PDB entry 9CA9 | electron microscopy, 3.56 A resolution | chains I and J of the 10 polymer chains in the assembly

[Chain I]
Molecule: RuvB-like 1
Organism: Homo sapiens
Notes: EC 3.6.4.12
Reference sequence: Q9Y265 (RUVB1_HUMAN); numbering as in UniProt (aligned over 1-456)
Sequence (456 residues; numbered 1 to 456; the number before each row is that of its first residue):
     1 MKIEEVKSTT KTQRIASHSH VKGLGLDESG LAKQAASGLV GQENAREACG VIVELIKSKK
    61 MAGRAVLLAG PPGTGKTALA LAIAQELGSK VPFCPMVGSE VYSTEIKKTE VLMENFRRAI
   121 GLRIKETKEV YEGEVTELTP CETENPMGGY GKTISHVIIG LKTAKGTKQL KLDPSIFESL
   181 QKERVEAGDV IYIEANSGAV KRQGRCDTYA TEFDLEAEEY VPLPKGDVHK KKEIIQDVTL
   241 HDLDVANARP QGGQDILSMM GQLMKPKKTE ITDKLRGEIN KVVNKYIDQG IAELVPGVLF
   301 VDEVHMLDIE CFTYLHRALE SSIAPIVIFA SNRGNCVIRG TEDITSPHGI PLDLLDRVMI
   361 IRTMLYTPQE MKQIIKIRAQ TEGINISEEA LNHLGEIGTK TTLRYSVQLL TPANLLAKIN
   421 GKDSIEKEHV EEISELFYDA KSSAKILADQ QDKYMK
Unresolved in the structure: 1-11, 144-152
Residues lining bound ligands: ADP (adenosine-5'-diphosphate): S17, H18, H20, V21, G38, L39, V40, Q42, P71, P72, G73, T74, G75, K76, T77, A78, Y366, I374, R404
Curated features (UniProtKB/Swiss-Prot):
  - binding site (ATP): G70 to T77
  - modified residue: K453 (N6-acetyllysine)
  - cross-link (Glycyl lysine isopeptide (Lys-Gly)): K2 (interchain with G-Cter in SUMO2), K225 (interchain with G-Cter in SUMO1), K445 (interchain with G-Cter in SUMO2)
  - mutagenesis: K76 (K76M: No effect on interaction with NOPCHAP1), D302 (D302N: Abolishes ATPase activity; inhibition of MYC- and CTNNB1-mediated transformation), E303 (E303Q: Reduces ATPase activity. Decreases interaction with NOPCHAP1. No effect on formation of RUVBL1-RUVBL2 heteromeric complex)

[Chain J]
Molecule: RuvB-like 2
Organism: Homo sapiens
Notes: EC 3.6.4.12
Reference sequence: Q9Y230 (RUVB2_HUMAN); numbering as in UniProt (aligned over 1-463)
Sequence (463 residues; each row starts with the number of its first residue):
     1 MATVTATTKV PEIRDVTRIE RIGAHSHIRG LGLDDALEPR QASQGMVGQL AARRAAGVVL
    61 EMIREGKIAG RAVLIAGQPG TGKTAIAMGM AQALGPDTPF TAIAGSEIFS LEMSKTEALT
   121 QAFRRSIGVR IKEETEIIEG EVVEIQIDRP ATGTGSKVGK LTLKTTEMET IYDLGTKMIE
   181 SLTKDKVQAG DVITIDKATG KISKLGRSFT RARDYDAMGS QTKFVQCPDG ELQKRKEVVH
   241 TVSLHEIDVI NSRTQGFLAL FSGDTGEIKS EVREQINAKV AEWREEGKAE IIPGVLFIDE
   301 VHMLDIESFS FLNRALESDM APVLIMATNR GITRIRGTSY QSPHGIPIDL LDRLLIVSTT
   361 PYSEKDTKQI LRIRCEEEDV EMSEDAYTVL TRIGLETSLR YAIQLITAAS LVCRKRKGTE
   421 VQVDDIKRVY SLFLDESRST QYMKEYQDAF LFNELKGETM DTS
Unresolved in the structure: 1-15, 150-156, 210-223, 455-463
Ion coordination: Mg2+: T84 (together with ADP)
Residues lining bound ligands:
  - ADP (adenosine-5'-diphosphate), molecule 1: A24, H25, H27, I28, G45, M46, V47, Q78, P79, G80, T81, G82, K83, T84, A85, Y362, I370, L399, R400, I403
  - ADP, molecule 2: R314, E317, R353
Curated features (UniProtKB/Swiss-Prot):
  - binding site (ATP): G77 to T84
  - modified residue: A2 (N-acetylalanine), S437 (Phosphoserine)
  - cross-link (Glycyl lysine isopeptide (Lys-Gly)): K9 (interchain with G-Cter in SUMO2), K444 (interchain with G-Cter in SUMO2), K456 (interchain with G-Cter in SUMO2)
  - mutagenesis: K83 (K83M: No effect on interaction with NOPCHAP1), D299 (D299N: Abolishes ATPase activity), E300 (E300Q: Reduces ATPase activity. Decreases interaction with NOPCHAP1. No effect on formation of RUVBL1-RUVBL2 heteromeric complex)

[How chain I and chain J interact]
Pairs across the interface (132; chain I residue first):
  T12(I) - D319(J)
  Q13(I) - R284(J)
  R14(I) - G66(J)
  R14(I) - K67(J)
  R14(I) - I68(J)
  R14(I) - A69(J)
  R14(I) - I127(J)
  R14(I) - P293(J)
  R14(I) - D319(J)  hydrogen bond (side chain-backbone)
  R14(I) - M320(J)
  R14(I) - A321(J)  hydrogen bond (side chain-backbone)
  I15(I) - K67(J)  hydrogen bond (backbone-backbone)
  I15(I) - I68(J)  hydrophobic
  I15(I) - A69(J)  hydrogen bond (backbone-backbone)
  A16(I) - E317(J)
  A16(I) - D319(J)
  S17(I) - E317(J)
  H18(I) - E317(J)  salt bridge
  T77(I) - R314(J)  hydrogen bond
  T77(I) - E317(J)
  V97(I) - R314(J)
  S99(I) - T116(J)
  S99(I) - E307(J)  hydrogen bond (side chain-backbone)
  S99(I) - F311(J)
  E100(I) - F311(J)
  Y102(I) - S114(J)
  Y102(I) - E307(J)
  S103(I) - E267(J)  hydrogen bond
  T104(I) - E112(J)
  T104(I) - M113(J)
  T104(I) - S114(J)
  T104(I) - E267(J)  hydrogen bond (backbone-side chain)
  E105(I) - G266(J)
  E105(I) - E267(J)  hydrogen bond (side chain-backbone)
  R118(I) - S270(J)  hydrogen bond
  R118(I) - E271(J)  salt bridge
  F213(I) - D173(J)
  F213(I) - L174(J)
  F213(I) - G175(J)
  D214(I) - Y172(J)
  D214(I) - D173(J)  hydrogen bond (backbone-backbone)
  L215(I) - I138(J)  hydrophobic
  L215(I) - D173(J)  hydrogen bond (backbone-backbone)
  L215(I) - L174(J)
  L215(I) - G175(J)  hydrogen bond (backbone-backbone)
  L215(I) - M178(J)
  L215(I) - K197(J)
  E216(I) - G175(J)
  E216(I) - T176(J)  hydrogen bond (side chain-backbone)
  E216(I) - M178(J)
  E216(I) - K197(J)
  A217(I) - K177(J)
  A217(I) - M178(J)
  A217(I) - K197(J)
  A217(I) - A198(J)
  A217(I) - T199(J)
  A217(I) - G200(J)
  E218(I) - K177(J)  salt bridge
  E218(I) - A198(J)
  H241(I) - E271(J)  salt bridge
  D242(I) - E271(J)
  K265(I) - E112(J)  salt bridge
  K265(I) - D264(J)
  K265(I) - G266(J)
  P266(I) - R253(J)
  K268(I) - E267(J)  salt bridge
  K268(I) - K269(J)
  D302(I) - R314(J)  salt bridge
  E303(I) - R314(J)  salt bridge
  M306(I) - I306(J)  hydrophobic
  M306(I) - E307(J)
  M306(I) - S310(J)  hydrogen bond
  R333(I) - D349(J)  salt bridge
  R339(I) - I306(J)
  R339(I) - E307(J)  salt bridge
  R339(I) - G337(J)  hydrogen bond (side chain-backbone)
  E382(I) - I68(J)
  T402(I) - D352(J)  hydrogen bond
  R404(I) - D352(J)
  R404(I) - R353(J)
  Y405(I) - L355(J)  hydrophobic
  Q408(I) - R71(J)  hydrogen bond (backbone-side chain)
  Q408(I) - D352(J)
  Q408(I) - R353(J)  hydrogen bond (side chain-backbone)
  Q408(I) - L354(J)
  Q408(I) - L355(J)
  L409(I) - L355(J)  hydrophobic
  T411(I) - M62(J)
  T411(I) - I68(J)
  P412(I) - V58(J)  hydrophobic
  L415(I) - V58(J)
  L415(I) - E61(J)
  L415(I) - M62(J)
  L415(I) - E65(J)
  L416(I) - R54(J)
  I419(I) - D35(J)
  I419(I) - A36(J)  hydrophobic
  I419(I) - L37(J)  hydrophobic
  E432(I) - R54(J)  salt bridge
  L436(I) - A51(J)
  L436(I) - R54(J)
  L436(I) - A55(J)
  F437(I) - A55(J)
  F437(I) - V59(J)  hydrophobic
  F437(I) - L355(J)  hydrophobic
  F437(I) - I356(J)
  F437(I) - V357(J)  hydrophobic
  Y438(I) - I356(J)  hydrogen bond (backbone-backbone)
  Y438(I) - S358(J)
  D439(I) - I356(J)
  A440(I) - I348(J)  hydrophobic
  S443(I) - H344(J)  hydrogen bond
  S443(I) - I356(J)
  A444(I) - P343(J)  hydrophobic
  L447(I) - R330(J)
  L447(I) - G331(J)
  L447(I) - P343(J)
  L447(I) - H344(J)
  Q450(I) - Q78(J)  hydrogen bond
  K453(I) - Q78(J)
  K453(I) - P79(J)
  Y454(I) - G77(J)
  Y454(I) - Q78(J)
  Y454(I) - N329(J)
  Y454(I) - G331(J)
  M455(I) - P79(J)  hydrophobic
  M455(I) - N329(J)  hydrogen bond (backbone-backbone)
  M455(I) - R330(J)
  M455(I) - G331(J)  hydrogen bond (backbone-backbone)
  M455(I) - T333(J)
  K456(I) - R330(J)  hydrogen bond (backbone-side chain)
  K456(I) - T333(J)  hydrogen bond (backbone-side chain)
Interface residues without a listed pair, chain I (64 interface residues in all): R202, E219, Q262, C336, V337, I433, I446
Interface residues without a listed pair, chain J (80 interface residues in all): G70, L161, I195, T254, T265, L316, S318, P322, Y340, L351

[Overview]
Chain I and chain J form an interface of 64 and 80 residues respectively, with 26 hydrogen bonds and 11 salt
bridges. Polar pairs include H18(I)-E317(J), R118(I)-E271(J) and E218(I)-K177(J). One ADP molecule is bound
between chain I and chain J. Ligands of chain J: ADP.
Here chain I is RuvB-like 1 and chain J is RuvB-like 2, both from Homo sapiens. Entry 9CA9 (Cryo-EM structure
of the human SRCAP complex in the unbound state (composite structure)) was determined by electron microscopy.
